3D9A - chains C and L of the 3 polymer chains in the assembly; structure by X-ray diffraction, 1.20 A resolution.

# Chain C
Name: Lysozyme C
Source organism: Gallus gallus
Notes: EC 3.2.1.17
Reference sequence: P00698 (LYSC_CHICK); residues 601-729 here correspond to UniProt positions 19-147 (UniProt number = residue number - 582)
Chain sequence (129 residues; row label = number of the first residue in the row):
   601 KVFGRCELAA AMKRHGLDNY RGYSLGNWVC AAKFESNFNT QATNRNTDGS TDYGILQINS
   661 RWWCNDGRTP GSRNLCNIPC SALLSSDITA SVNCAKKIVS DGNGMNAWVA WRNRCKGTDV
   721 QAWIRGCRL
Disulfide bonds: C606-C727, C630-C715, C664-C680, C676-C694
UniProt features mapped onto this chain:
  - active site: E635, D652
  - binding site (substrate): D701
From the paper describing this entry:
  - contacts within the chain: G616-D618

# Chain L
Name: Light Chain of HyHel10 Antibody Fragment (Fab)
Source organism: Mus musculus
Notes: antibody fragment or engineered binder
Chain sequence (213 residues; each row starts with the number of its first residue):
     1 DIVLTQSPAT LSVTPGNSVS LSCRASQSIG NNLHWYQQKS HESPRLLIKY ASQSISGIPS
    61 RFSGSGSGTD FTLSINSVET EDFGMYFCQQ SNSWPYTFGG GTKLEIKRAD AAPTVSIFPP
   121 SSEQLTSGGA SVVCFLNNFY PKDINVKWKI DGSERQNGVL NSWTDQDSKD STYSMSSTLT
   181 LTKDEYERHN SYTCEATHKT STSPIVKSFN RNE
Disulfide bonds: C23-C88, C134-C194

# Interface between chain C and chain L
Contacting residue pairs (18):
  H615(C) - N31(L)  hydrogen bond (backbone-side chain)
  G616(C) - N31(L)
  G616(C) - N32(L)
  N619(C) - N92(L)
  Y620(C) - N32(L)
  Y620(C) - S91(L)
  Y620(C) - N92(L)
  R621(C) - N92(L)  hydrogen bond (backbone-backbone)
  R621(C) - W94(L)
  R621(C) - Y96(L)  hydrogen bond
  T689(C) - Q53(L)
  N693(C) - K49(L)
  N693(C) - Y50(L)
  N693(C) - Q53(L)  hydrogen bond
  K696(C) - N31(L)
  K696(C) - N32(L)
  K696(C) - Y50(L)
  S700(C) - Y96(L)
Other interface residues (no listed pair), chain C (10 interface residues in all): R614
Other interface residues (no listed pair), chain L (11 interface residues in all): G30, S93
The authors on this interface:
  - residue pairs: D618(C)-N92(L)
  - epitope / paratope residues, chain C: Y620(C), K696(C)
  - epitope / paratope residues, chain L: N31(L), N32(L)

# Summary
Chain C and chain L form an interface of 10 and 11 residues respectively, with 4 hydrogen bonds. Among the
polar pairs are H615(C)-N31(L), R621(C)-Y96(L) and N693(C)-Q53(L). The paper describes a contact between
D618(C) and N92(L). From the paper: epitope/paratope residues Y620(C), K696(C) and N31(L) among others;
contacts within the chain involving G616(C) and D618(C).
Chain C is Lysozyme C (Gallus gallus) and chain L is Light Chain of HyHel10 Antibody Fragment (Fab) (Mus
musculus); the structure, High Resolution Crystal Structure Structure of HyHel10 Fab Complexed to Hen Egg
Lysozyme, was determined by X-ray diffraction.
